Entry 4YYI (X-ray diffraction, 1.50 A resolution); this record covers chains A and B of the 3 polymer chains in the assembly.

# Chain A (and B)
Molecule: Bromodomain-containing protein 9
From: Homo sapiens
Notes: fragment: bromodomain; chain B of this document is another copy of the same molecule, construct and numbering; everything in this record applies to it too
UniProt: Q9H8M2 (BRD9_HUMAN), isoform Q9H8M2-1; numbering as in UniProt (aligned over 17-123)
Sequence (108 residues; numbered 16 to 123; the number before each row is that of its first residue):
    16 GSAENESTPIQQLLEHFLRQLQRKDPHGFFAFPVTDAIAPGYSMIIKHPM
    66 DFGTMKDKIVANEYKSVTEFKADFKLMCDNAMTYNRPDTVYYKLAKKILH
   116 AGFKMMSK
Disordered / not traced: 16-22, 123
Differences from the reference sequence: expression tag (16)
Reported in the primary citation:
  - specificity-determining residues: M92, Y106
  - specificity-determining residues: F44 (proposed by the authors, not directly observed)

# Interface between chain A and chain B
Residue-residue contacts (8; chain A residue first):
  I60(A) - R101(B)
  I60(A) - D103(B)
  T98(A) - R101(B)  hydrogen bond (backbone-side chain)
  Y99(A) - R101(B)
  R101(A) - I60(B)
  R101(A) - T98(B)  hydrogen bond (side chain-backbone)
  R101(A) - Y99(B)
  D103(A) - I60(B)

# In short
Chain A and chain B each contribute 5 residues to their interface, with 2 hydrogen bonds. Its one
hydrogen-bonded contact is T98(A)-R101(B). The paper reports specificity determinants M92(A), Y106(A) and
F44(A).
Chain A and chain B are both Bromodomain-containing protein 9 (Homo sapiens); the structure, Crystal structure
of BRD9 Bromodomain bound to an acetylated peptide, was determined by X-ray diffraction (same publication as
4YY6, 4YYD, 4YYJ, 4YYK, 4YYM and 4YYN).
